Entry 7VYL (electron microscopy, 2.79 A resolution); this record covers chains A and C of the 5 polymer chains in the assembly.

[Chain A]
Protein: Capsid protein VP1
Source organism: Coxsackievirus B3
UniProtKB: P03313 (POLG_CXB3N); residues 1-281 here correspond to UniProt positions 571-851 (UniProt number = residue number + 570)
Amino-acid sequence (281 residues; row label = number of the first residue in the row):
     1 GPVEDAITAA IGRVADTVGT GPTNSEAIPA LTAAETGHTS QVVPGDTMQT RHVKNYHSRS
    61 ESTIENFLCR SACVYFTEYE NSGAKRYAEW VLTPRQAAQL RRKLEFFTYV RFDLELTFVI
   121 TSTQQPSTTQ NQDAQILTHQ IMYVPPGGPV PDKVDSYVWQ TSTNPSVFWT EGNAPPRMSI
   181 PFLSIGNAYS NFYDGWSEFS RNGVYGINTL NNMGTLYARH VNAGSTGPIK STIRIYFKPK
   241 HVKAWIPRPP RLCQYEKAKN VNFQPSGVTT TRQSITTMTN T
Unresolved in the structure: 1-12
Construct notes: variant E80 (Lys650 in P03313)
Swiss-Prot annotation at these positions:
  - site: T281 (Cleavage)

[Chain C]
Protein: Capsid protein VP3
Source organism: Coxsackievirus B3
UniProtKB: P03313 (POLG_CXB3N); residues 1-238 here correspond to UniProt positions 333-570 (UniProt number = residue number + 332)
Amino-acid sequence (238 residues; row label = number of the first residue in the row):
     1 GLPTMNTPGS CQFLTSDDFQ SPSAMPQYDV TPEMRIPGEV KNLMEIAEVD SVVPVQNVGE
    61 KVNSMEAYQI PVRSNEGSGT QVFGFPLQPG YSSVFSRTLL GEILNYYTHW SGSIKLTFMF
   121 CGSAMATGKF LLAYSPPGAG APTKRVDAML GTHVVWDVGL QSSCVLCIPW ISQTHYRYVT
   181 SDEYTAGGFI TCWYQTNIVV PADAQSSCYI MCFVSACNDF SVRLLKDTPF ISQQNFFQ
Construct notes: variant V155 (Ile487 in P03313), Y178 (Phe510 in P03313), T180 (Ala512 in P03313)
Swiss-Prot annotation at these positions:
  - region: F236 to Q238 (Amphipathic alpha-helix)

[Interface between chain A and chain C]
Contacting residue pairs (163):
  A15(A) - N218(C)  hydrogen bond (backbone-backbone)
  A30(A) - S163(C)
  A30(A) - C164(C)
  A30(A) - V165(C)  hydrogen bond (backbone-backbone)
  L31(A) - S163(C)
  T32(A) - Q161(C)
  T32(A) - S162(C)
  T32(A) - S163(C)  hydrogen bond (backbone-backbone)
  A33(A) - S163(C)
  A34(A) - M119(C)  hydrophobic
  A34(A) - S163(C)  hydrogen bond (backbone-side chain)
  E35(A) - M119(C)
  E35(A) - S162(C)  hydrogen bond
  T39(A) - E48(C)
  T39(A) - V49(C)
  T39(A) - D50(C)  hydrogen bond (side chain-backbone)
  T39(A) - S215(C)
  S40(A) - K115(C)  hydrogen bond (backbone-side chain)
  S40(A) - V165(C)
  Q41(A) - K115(C)
  V42(A) - K115(C)
  V42(A) - V165(C)  hydrophobic
  V42(A) - C217(C)
  P44(A) - C167(C)  hydrophobic
  T47(A) - C167(C)
  M48(A) - P169(C)  hydrophobic
  H57(A) - S111(C)
  H57(A) - H175(C)  hydrogen bond
  H57(A) - Y176(C)
  R59(A) - N42(C)  hydrogen bond (backbone-side chain)
  R59(A) - M44(C)
  R59(A) - E48(C)  salt bridge
  R59(A) - C217(C)
  R59(A) - N218(C)  hydrogen bond (side chain-backbone)
  R59(A) - F220(C)  hydrogen bond (side chain-backbone)
  R59(A) - S221(C)
  E61(A) - Y107(C)  hydrogen bond (backbone-side chain)
  E61(A) - R223(C)
  E61(A) - L224(C)  hydrogen bond (side chain-backbone)
  E61(A) - L225(C)  hydrogen bond (side chain-backbone)
  S62(A) - N42(C)
  S62(A) - L43(C)  hydrogen bond (backbone-backbone)
  S62(A) - M44(C)
  S62(A) - Y107(C)
  S62(A) - V222(C)
  T63(A) - K41(C)
  T63(A) - N42(C)
  I64(A) - V40(C)
  I64(A) - K41(C)  hydrogen bond (backbone-backbone)
  N66(A) - L225(C)
  F67(A) - L43(C)  hydrophobic
  F67(A) - L225(C)
  R70(A) - T15(C)
  S71(A) - F13(C)
  S71(A) - T15(C)  hydrogen bond (backbone-backbone)
  Y75(A) - F236(C)  hydrophobic
  F76(A) - F236(C)
  R95(A) - F237(C)
  Q96(A) - Q233(C)  hydrogen bond (backbone-side chain)
  Q96(A) - F237(C)  hydrogen bond (side chain-backbone)
  Q96(A) - Q238(C)
  A97(A) - Q233(C)
  A97(A) - F237(C)
  A98(A) - S232(C)
  A98(A) - Q233(C)  hydrogen bond (backbone-side chain)
  A98(A) - F237(C)  hydrophobic
  Q99(A) - D227(C)
  R101(A) - F237(C)
  R102(A) - R97(C)
  R102(A) - E102(C)  salt bridge
  R102(A) - Y106(C)  hydrogen bond
  R102(A) - T228(C)
  R102(A) - I231(C)
  K103(A) - Y106(C)
  F106(A) - Y106(C)  hydrophobic
  R111(A) - V30(C)
  R111(A) - T31(C)  hydrogen bond (side chain-backbone)
  R111(A) - P32(C)
  R111(A) - E33(C)
  E115(A) - F19(C)
  E115(A) - S21(C)
  Y143(A) - M25(C)  hydrophobic
  A174(A) - C11(C)  hydrophobic
  R177(A) - F13(C)
  R177(A) - D17(C)  salt bridge
  R177(A) - S21(C)
  M178(A) - P22(C)
  S179(A) - S21(C)  hydrogen bond
  S179(A) - P22(C)  hydrogen bond (backbone-backbone)
  S179(A) - S23(C)  hydrogen bond (backbone-side chain)
  S179(A) - A24(C)  hydrogen bond (backbone-backbone)
  I180(A) - A24(C)  hydrophobic
  P181(A) - Y28(C)  hydrophobic
  F182(A) - Y28(C)
  F182(A) - V30(C)
  L183(A) - Y28(C)
  S184(A) - T31(C)  hydrogen bond (backbone-side chain)
  I185(A) - T31(C)
  G186(A) - T31(C)
  N187(A) - T31(C)
  N187(A) - P32(C)  hydrogen bond (side chain-backbone)
  N187(A) - M34(C)
  K238(A) - T15(C)
  K238(A) - D17(C)  hydrogen bond (side chain-backbone)
  K243(A) - E33(C)  salt bridge
  A244(A) - E39(C)
  A244(A) - V40(C)  hydrogen bond (backbone-backbone)
  W245(A) - I36(C)
  W245(A) - P37(C)
  W245(A) - G38(C)
  W245(A) - E39(C)
  I246(A) - P37(C)
  I246(A) - G38(C)  hydrogen bond (backbone-backbone)
  P250(A) - L99(C)
  P250(A) - E102(C)
  L252(A) - R97(C)
  C253(A) - I231(C)
  Q254(A) - F230(C)  hydrogen bond (side chain-backbone)
  Q254(A) - I231(C)
  Q254(A) - S232(C)  hydrogen bond (side chain-backbone)
  Y255(A) - F237(C)
  K257(A) - F237(C)
  K257(A) - Q238(C)
  A258(A) - F237(C)
  A258(A) - Q238(C)
  K259(A) - Q238(C)
  G267(A) - V62(C)
  G267(A) - N63(C)  hydrogen bond (backbone-side chain)
  V268(A) - P54(C)  hydrophobic
  V268(A) - V62(C)  hydrogen bond (backbone-backbone)
  V268(A) - Y68(C)
  T269(A) - P54(C)
  T269(A) - N57(C)
  T269(A) - V62(C)
  T269(A) - S93(C)  hydrogen bond (side chain-backbone)
  T269(A) - R97(C)
  T270(A) - N57(C)  hydrogen bond (backbone-side chain)
  T270(A) - V62(C)
  T270(A) - S93(C)
  T271(A) - N57(C)
  T271(A) - G59(C)
  T271(A) - V62(C)
  R272(A) - V55(C)  hydrogen bond (side chain-backbone)
  R272(A) - N57(C)  hydrogen bond (backbone-backbone)
  R272(A) - V58(C)
  R272(A) - G84(C)  hydrogen bond (side chain-backbone)
  R272(A) - F85(C)
  R272(A) - V94(C)
  Q273(A) - V58(C)
  S274(A) - V58(C)
  I275(A) - V55(C)  hydrophobic
  I275(A) - V82(C)
  I275(A) - F83(C)
  I275(A) - G84(C)  hydrogen bond (backbone-backbone)
  T276(A) - Q81(C)
  T276(A) - G84(C)
  T277(A) - G84(C)
  M278(A) - G84(C)
  M278(A) - F85(C)
  M278(A) - P86(C)
  M278(A) - F189(C)  hydrophobic
  N280(A) - Y91(C)  hydrogen bond (side chain-backbone)
  N280(A) - S93(C)  hydrogen bond
Interface residues without a listed pair, chain A (95 interface residues in all): V14, T17, V43, N55, S58, V74, F107, Y109, T117, V119, P165, P175, A188, Y236, P247, P249, R251, E256, S266
Interface residues without a listed pair, chain C (100 interface residues in all): S16, I46, Q56, I70, P71, S92, S96, I103, S113, T117, A141, T152, V154, W156, D157, I190, T191, F213, D219

[In short]
Chain A and chain C form an interface of 95 and 100 residues respectively; the contacts include 43 hydrogen
bonds and 4 salt bridges. Polar pairs include R59(A)-E48(C), R102(A)-E102(C) and R177(A)-D17(C).
Here chain A is Capsid protein VP1 and chain C is Capsid protein VP3, both from Coxsackievirus B3. Entry 7VYL
(Coxsackievirus B3 at pH5.5 (VP3-234Q) incubation with coxsackievirus and adenovirus receptor for 20min) was
determined by electron microscopy, deposited together with 7VXH, 7VXZ, 7VY0, 7VY5, 7VY6, 7VYK and 3 further
entries.
